7ZOA - chains A and B; structure by electron microscopy, 4.00 A resolution.

[Chain A (and B)]
Name: Beta-(1-->2)glucan export ATP-binding/permease protein NdvA
Source organism: Brucella abortus 2308
Notes: EC 7.5.2.3; chain B of this document is another copy of the same molecule, construct and numbering; everything in this record applies to it too
Reference sequence: Q2YQ73 (NDVA_BRUA2); numbering as in UniProt (aligned over 1-599)
Amino-acid sequence (599 residues; each row starts with the number of its first residue):
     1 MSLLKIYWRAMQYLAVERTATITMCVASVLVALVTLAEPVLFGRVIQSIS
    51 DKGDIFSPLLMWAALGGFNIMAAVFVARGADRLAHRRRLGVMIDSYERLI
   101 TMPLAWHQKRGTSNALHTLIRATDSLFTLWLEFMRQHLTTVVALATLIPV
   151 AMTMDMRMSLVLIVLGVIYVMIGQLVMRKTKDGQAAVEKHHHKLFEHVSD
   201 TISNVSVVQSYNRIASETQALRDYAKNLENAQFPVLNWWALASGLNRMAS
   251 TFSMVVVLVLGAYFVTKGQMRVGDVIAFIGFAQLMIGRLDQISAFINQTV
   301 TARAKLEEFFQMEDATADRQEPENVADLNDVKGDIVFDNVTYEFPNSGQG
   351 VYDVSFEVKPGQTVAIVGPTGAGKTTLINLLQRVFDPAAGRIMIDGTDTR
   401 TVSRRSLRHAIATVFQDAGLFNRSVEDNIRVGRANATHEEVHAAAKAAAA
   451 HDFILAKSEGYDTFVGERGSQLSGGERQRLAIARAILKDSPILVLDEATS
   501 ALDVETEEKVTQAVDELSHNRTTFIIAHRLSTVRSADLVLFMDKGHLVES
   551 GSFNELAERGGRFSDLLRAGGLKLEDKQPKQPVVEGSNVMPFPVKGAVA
Disordered / not traced: 571-599
Swiss-Prot annotation at these positions:
  - binding site (ATP): Gly-368 to Thr-375

[Interface between chain A and chain B]
Contacting residue pairs - 106 pairs, chain A then chain B:
  Phe-42(A) / Leu-258(B)  hydrophobic
  Asp-51(A) / Val-265(B)
  Asp-51(A) / Val-272(B)
  Leu-59(A) / Ala-262(B)  hydrophobic
  Trp-62(A) / Leu-258(B)  hydrophobic
  Ile-70(A) / Met-248(B)  hydrophobic
  Val-74(A) / Ala-240(B)
  Val-74(A) / Met-248(B)  hydrophobic
  Ala-77(A) / Ala-240(B)  hydrophobic
  Arg-78(A) / Asn-237(B)
  Arg-82(A) / Leu-236(B)
  His-85(A) / Gln-232(B)  hydrogen bond
  Arg-88(A) / Phe-195(B)
  Met-92(A) / Phe-195(B)  hydrophobic
  Ile-93(A) / Leu-221(B)  hydrophobic
  Ile-93(A) / Arg-222(B)
  Tyr-96(A) / Val-198(B)  hydrophobic
  Tyr-96(A) / Thr-201(B)  hydrogen bond
  Tyr-96(A) / Ile-202(B)  hydrophobic
  Tyr-96(A) / Leu-221(B)  hydrophobic
  Glu-97(A) / Ile-214(B)
  Glu-97(A) / Thr-218(B)  hydrogen bond
  Leu-99(A) / Ile-202(B)  hydrophobic
  Ile-100(A) / Gln-209(B)
  Ile-100(A) / Ile-214(B)  hydrophobic
  Thr-101(A) / Gln-209(B)
  Met-102(A) / Gln-209(B)  hydrogen bond (backbone-side chain)
  Leu-104(A) / Val-205(B)
  His-107(A) / Val-205(B)
  Leu-116(A) / Ile-202(B)  hydrophobic
  Arg-135(A) / Ser-243(B)
  Gln-136(A) / Arg-247(B)
  Phe-195(A) / Arg-88(B)
  Phe-195(A) / Met-92(B)  hydrophobic
  Glu-196(A) / Asn-422(B)  hydrogen bond
  His-197(A) / Arg-423(B)
  Val-198(A) / Tyr-96(B)  hydrophobic
  Asp-200(A) / Phe-421(B)
  Asp-200(A) / Asn-422(B)
  Thr-201(A) / Tyr-96(B)  hydrogen bond
  Ile-202(A) / Tyr-96(B)  hydrophobic
  Ile-202(A) / Leu-99(B)  hydrophobic
  Ile-202(A) / Leu-116(B)  hydrophobic
  Ser-203(A) / Leu-116(B)
  Asn-204(A) / Phe-421(B)
  Val-205(A) / Leu-104(B)
  Val-205(A) / His-107(B)
  Val-207(A) / Gly-419(B)
  Val-207(A) / Phe-421(B)  hydrophobic
  Gln-209(A) / Ile-100(B)
  Gln-209(A) / Thr-101(B)
  Gln-209(A) / Met-102(B)  hydrogen bond (side chain-backbone)
  Gln-209(A) / Arg-404(B)  hydrogen bond (backbone-side chain)
  Gln-209(A) / Arg-408(B)  hydrogen bond (backbone-side chain)
  Ser-210(A) / Arg-408(B)  hydrogen bond (backbone-side chain)
  Ser-210(A) / Lys-488(B)  hydrogen bond (backbone-side chain)
  Tyr-211(A) / Arg-408(B)
  Tyr-211(A) / Val-431(B)
  Tyr-211(A) / Arg-484(B)  hydrogen bond
  Asn-212(A) / Arg-408(B)  hydrogen bond
  Arg-213(A) / Arg-430(B)  hydrogen bond (side chain-backbone)
  Arg-213(A) / Val-431(B)  hydrogen bond (side chain-backbone)
  Arg-213(A) / Arg-433(B)  hydrogen bond (side chain-backbone)
  Arg-213(A) / Ala-434(B)  hydrogen bond (side chain-backbone)
  Ile-214(A) / Glu-97(B)
  Ile-214(A) / Ile-100(B)  hydrophobic
  Thr-218(A) / Glu-97(B)  hydrogen bond
  Leu-221(A) / Ile-93(B)  hydrophobic
  Leu-221(A) / Tyr-96(B)  hydrophobic
  Arg-222(A) / Ile-93(B)
  Ala-225(A) / Leu-89(B)  hydrophobic
  Gln-232(A) / His-85(B)  hydrogen bond
  Leu-236(A) / Arg-78(B)
  Leu-236(A) / Arg-82(B)
  Asn-237(A) / Arg-78(B)
  Ala-240(A) / Val-74(B)
  Ala-240(A) / Ala-77(B)  hydrophobic
  Ser-243(A) / Arg-135(B)
  Arg-247(A) / Gln-136(B)
  Met-248(A) / Ile-70(B)  hydrophobic
  Met-248(A) / Val-74(B)  hydrophobic
  Leu-258(A) / Phe-42(B)  hydrophobic
  Leu-258(A) / Trp-62(B)  hydrophobic
  Ala-262(A) / Leu-59(B)  hydrophobic
  Val-265(A) / Asp-51(B)
  Val-272(A) / Asp-51(B)
  Arg-404(A) / Gln-209(B)  hydrogen bond (side chain-backbone)
  Arg-404(A) / Asn-212(B)
  Arg-408(A) / Gln-209(B)  hydrogen bond (side chain-backbone)
  Arg-408(A) / Ser-210(B)  hydrogen bond (side chain-backbone)
  Arg-408(A) / Tyr-211(B)
  Arg-408(A) / Asn-212(B)  hydrogen bond
  Gly-419(A) / Val-207(B)
  Phe-421(A) / Asp-200(B)
  Phe-421(A) / Asn-204(B)
  Phe-421(A) / Val-207(B)  hydrophobic
  Asn-422(A) / Glu-196(B)  hydrogen bond
  Asn-422(A) / Asp-200(B)
  Arg-423(A) / His-197(B)
  Arg-430(A) / Arg-213(B)  hydrogen bond (backbone-side chain)
  Val-431(A) / Tyr-211(B)
  Val-431(A) / Arg-213(B)  hydrogen bond (backbone-side chain)
  Arg-433(A) / Arg-213(B)  hydrogen bond (backbone-side chain)
  Ala-434(A) / Arg-213(B)  hydrogen bond (backbone-side chain)
  Arg-484(A) / Tyr-211(B)  hydrogen bond
  Lys-488(A) / Ser-210(B)  hydrogen bond (side chain-backbone)
Also at the interface, not in a pair above, chain A (92 interface residues in all): Glu-38, Ile-55, Ala-63, Ala-73, Asp-81, Leu-89, Pro-103, Thr-112, Ile-120, Ser-199, Ser-206, Val-208, Glu-217, Thr-251, Met-254, Val-255, Val-259, Arg-271, Ile-279, His-409, Leu-420, Gly-432, Glu-467, Arg-468
Also at the interface, not in a pair above, chain B (93 interface residues in all): Glu-38, Ile-55, Ala-63, Asp-81, Pro-103, Thr-112, Ile-120, Ser-199, Ser-203, Ser-206, Val-208, Glu-217, Ala-225, Phe-233, Thr-251, Met-254, Val-255, Val-259, Thr-266, Arg-271, Ile-279, His-409, Leu-420, Gly-432, Glu-467, Arg-468

[Summary]
The interface between chain A and chain B involves 92 residues on one side and 93 on the other, with 30
hydrogen bonds. Polar contacts include His-85(A)/Gln-232(B), Tyr-96(A)/Thr-201(B) and Glu-97(A)/Thr-218(B).
From UniProt: 8 ATP-binding residues on chain A.
Both chains are Beta-(1-->2)glucan export ATP-binding/permease protein NdvA (Brucella abortus 2308). Entry
7ZOA (cryo-EM structure of CGT ABC transporter in presence of CBG substrate) was determined by electron
microscopy (same publication as 7ZNU, 7ZO8 and 7ZO9).
